PDB entry 7UO9 | electron microscopy, 3.13 A resolution | chains A and P of the 6 polymer chains in the assembly

== Chain A ==
Molecule: RNA-directed RNA polymerase
From: Severe acute respiratory syndrome coronavirus 2
Notes: EC 2.7.7.48
UniProtKB: P0DTD1 (R1AB_SARS2); residues 1-932 here correspond to UniProt positions 4393-5324 (UniProt number = residue number + 4392)
Chain sequence (932 residues; numbered 1 to 932; the number before each row is that of its first residue):
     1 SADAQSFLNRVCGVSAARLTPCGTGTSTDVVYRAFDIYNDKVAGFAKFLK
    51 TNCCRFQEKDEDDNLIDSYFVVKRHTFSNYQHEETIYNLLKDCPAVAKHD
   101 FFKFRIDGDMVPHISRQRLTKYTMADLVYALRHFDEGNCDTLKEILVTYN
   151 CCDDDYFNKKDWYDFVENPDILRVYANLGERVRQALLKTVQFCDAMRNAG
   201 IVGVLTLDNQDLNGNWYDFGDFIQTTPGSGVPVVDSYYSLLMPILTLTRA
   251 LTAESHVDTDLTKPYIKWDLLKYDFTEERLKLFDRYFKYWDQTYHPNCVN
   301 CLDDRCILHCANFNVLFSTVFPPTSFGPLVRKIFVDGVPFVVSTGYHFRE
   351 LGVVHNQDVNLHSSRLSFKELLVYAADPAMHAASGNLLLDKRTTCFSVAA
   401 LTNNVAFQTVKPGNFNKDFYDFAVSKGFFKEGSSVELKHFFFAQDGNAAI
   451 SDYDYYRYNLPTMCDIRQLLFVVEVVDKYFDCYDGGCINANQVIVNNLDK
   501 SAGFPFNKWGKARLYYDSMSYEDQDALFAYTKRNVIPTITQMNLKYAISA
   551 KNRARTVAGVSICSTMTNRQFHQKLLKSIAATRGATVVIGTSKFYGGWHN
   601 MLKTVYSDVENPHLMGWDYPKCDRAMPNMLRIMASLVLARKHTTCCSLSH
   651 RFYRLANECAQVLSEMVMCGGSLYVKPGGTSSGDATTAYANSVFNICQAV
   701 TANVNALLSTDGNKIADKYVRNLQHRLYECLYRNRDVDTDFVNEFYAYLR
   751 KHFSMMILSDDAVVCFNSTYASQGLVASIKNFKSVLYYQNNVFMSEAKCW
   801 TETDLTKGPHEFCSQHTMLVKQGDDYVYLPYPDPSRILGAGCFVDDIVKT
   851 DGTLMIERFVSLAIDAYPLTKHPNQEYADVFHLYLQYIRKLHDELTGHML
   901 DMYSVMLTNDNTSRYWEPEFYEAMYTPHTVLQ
Unresolved in the structure: 1-3, 930-932
Curated features (UniProtKB/Swiss-Prot):
  - region: Lys545 to Arg555 (Interaction with RMP Remdesivir), Thr582 to Pro620 (RdRp Palm N-ter)
  - active site: Ser759, Asp760, Asp761
  - binding site (Mn(2+)): Asn209, Asp218
  - binding site (Zn(2+)): His295, Cys301, Cys306, Cys310, Cys487, His642, Cys645, Cys646
  - site: Gln932 (Cleavage)
Ion coordination: Zn2+ site 1: His295, Cys301, Cys306, Cys310; Zn2+ site 2: Cys487, His642, Cys645, Cys646; Mg2+: Asp618, Tyr619, Asp760 (together with UTP)
Residues lining bound ligands: UTP: Lys545, Arg555, Asp618, Tyr619, Pro620, Lys621, Cys622, Asp623, Thr680, Ser682, Thr687, Asn691, Asp760, Lys798
Reported in the primary citation:
  - binding site for the ligand UTP: Lys545, Arg555
  - specificity-determining residues: Ser759
  - mutagenesis - S759A: decreased catalytic activity on RDV-TP
  - mutagenesis - T687A, N691A: decreased catalytic activity on ATP or RDV-TP

== Chain P ==
Molecule: Product RNA
Sequence (35 nucleotides; each row starts with the number of its first residue):
     1 CGCGUAGCAUGCUACGUCAUUCUCCACGCGAAGCX
Unresolved in the structure: 1-3
Modified residues: 3DA (3'-deoxyadenosine-5'-monophosphate) at position 35

== How chain A and chain P interact ==
Contacting residue pairs (19):
  Asp499(A) - C29(P)  phosphate contact
  Ser759(A) - 3DA_35(P)  hydrogen bond to the sugar
  Asp760(A) - 3DA_35(P)  sugar contact
  Cys813(A) - C34(P)  phosphate contact
  Cys813(A) - 3DA_35(P)  base contact
  Ser814(A) - C34(P)  phosphate contact
  Ser814(A) - 3DA_35(P)  base contact
  Arg836(A) - G33(P)  salt bridge to the phosphate
  Arg836(A) - C34(P)  salt bridge to the phosphate
  Ala840(A) - G33(P)  phosphate contact
  Lys849(A) - A31(P)  salt bridge to the phosphate
  Lys849(A) - A32(P)  phosphate contact
  Glu857(A) - A31(P)  sugar contact
  Arg858(A) - A31(P)  hydrogen bond to the sugar
  Arg858(A) - A32(P)  salt bridge to the phosphate
  Ser861(A) - A32(P)  sugar contact
  Leu862(A) - A32(P)  phosphate contact
  Asp865(A) - A32(P)  hydrogen bond to the sugar
  Asp865(A) - G33(P)  sugar contact
Also at the interface, not in a pair above, chain A (17 interface residues in all): Ala688, Leu758, Asp761, Gln815
Also at the interface, not in a pair above, chain P (7 interface residues in all): G30

== Summary ==
The interface between chain A and chain P involves 17 residues on one side and 7 on the other, with 3 hydrogen
bonds and 4 salt bridges. Polar pairs include Ser759(A)-3DA_35(P), Arg858(A)-A31(P) and Asp865(A)-A32(P). The
paper reports a binding site for the ligand UTP at Lys545(A) and Arg555(A); T687A and N691A of chain A reduce
catalytic activity on ATP or RDV-TP.
Here chain A is RNA-directed RNA polymerase (Severe acute respiratory syndrome coronavirus 2) and chain P is
Product RNA. Entry 7UO9 (SARS-CoV-2 replication-transcription complex bound to UTP, in a pre-catalytic state)
was determined by electron microscopy, deposited together with 7UO4, 7UO7 and 7UOE.
